Entry 5J84 (X-ray diffraction, 2.40 A resolution); this record covers chains A and D of the 4 polymer chains in the assembly.

== Chain A (and D) ==
Name: Dihydroxy-acid dehydratase
Source organism: Rhizobium leguminosarum bv. trifolii (strain WSM2304)
Notes: EC 4.2.1.9; chain D of this document is another copy of the same molecule, construct and numbering; everything in this record applies to it too
UniProt: B5ZZ34 (B5ZZ34_RHILW); residues 2-579 here = UniProt positions 2-579
Chain sequence (588 residues; row label = number of the first residue in the row; numbers below 1 keep their minus sign (Met-8 is residue -8)):
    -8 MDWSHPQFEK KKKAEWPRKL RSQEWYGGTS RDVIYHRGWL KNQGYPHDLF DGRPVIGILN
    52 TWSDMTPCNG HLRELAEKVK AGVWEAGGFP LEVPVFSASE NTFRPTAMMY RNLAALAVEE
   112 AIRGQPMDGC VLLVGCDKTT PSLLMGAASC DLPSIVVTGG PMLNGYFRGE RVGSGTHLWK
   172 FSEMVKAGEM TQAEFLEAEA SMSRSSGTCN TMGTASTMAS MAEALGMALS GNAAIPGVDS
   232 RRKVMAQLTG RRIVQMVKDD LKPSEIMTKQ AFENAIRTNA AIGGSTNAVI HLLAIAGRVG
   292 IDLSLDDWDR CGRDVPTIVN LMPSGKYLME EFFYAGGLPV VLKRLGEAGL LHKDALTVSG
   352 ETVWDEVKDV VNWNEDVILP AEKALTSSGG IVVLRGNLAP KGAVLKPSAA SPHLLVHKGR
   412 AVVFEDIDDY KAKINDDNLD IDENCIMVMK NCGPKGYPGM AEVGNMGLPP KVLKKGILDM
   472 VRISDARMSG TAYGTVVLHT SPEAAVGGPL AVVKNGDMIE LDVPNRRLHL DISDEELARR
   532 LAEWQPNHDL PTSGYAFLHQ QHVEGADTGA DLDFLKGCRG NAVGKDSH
Unresolved in the structure: -8 to 4
Modified / non-standard residues: Lys129 (lysine nz-carboxylic acid; KCX)
Sequence notes: initiating methionine (-8); expression tag (-7 to 1)
Metal / ion sites: 2Fe-2S cluster Fe: Cys59, Cys127, Cys200; Mg2+: Glu91, Asp128, Lys129, Glu453
Residues lining bound ligands: 2Fe-2S cluster (FES): Cys59, Glu91, Asn92, Cys127, Asp128, Thr199, Cys200, Ala206
Swiss-Prot annotation at these positions:
  - binding site ([2Fe-2S] cluster): Cys59, Cys127, Cys200
  - binding site (Mg(2+)): Glu91, Asp128, Glu453

== Chain A / chain D interface ==
Contacting residue pairs - 39 pairs, chain A then chain D:
  Lys32(A) - Ser231(D)
  Asn33(A) - Ser231(D)  hydrogen bond (backbone-side chain)
  Gln34(A) - Lys69(D)  hydrogen bond (backbone-side chain)
  Gln34(A) - Lys234(D)
  Gly35(A) - Lys69(D)  hydrogen bond (backbone-side chain)
  Gly35(A) - Ser231(D)
  Gly35(A) - Lys234(D)
  Gly35(A) - Val235(D)
  Gly35(A) - Gln238(D)
  Tyr36(A) - Lys69(D)
  Tyr36(A) - Val235(D)
  Pro37(A) - Gln238(D)
  Pro37(A) - Arg242(D)
  Asp39(A) - Arg242(D)  salt bridge
  Leu40(A) - Glu76(D)
  Leu40(A) - Arg242(D)
  Arg44(A) - Glu76(D)  salt bridge
  Lys69(A) - Gln34(D)  hydrogen bond (side chain-backbone)
  Lys69(A) - Gly35(D)  hydrogen bond (side chain-backbone)
  Lys69(A) - Tyr36(D)
  Ala72(A) - Trp75(D)
  Trp75(A) - Ala72(D)
  Trp75(A) - Trp75(D)  hydrophobic
  Trp75(A) - Glu76(D)
  Trp75(A) - Gln238(D)
  Glu76(A) - Leu40(D)
  Glu76(A) - Trp75(D)
  Ser231(A) - Lys32(D)
  Ser231(A) - Asn33(D)  hydrogen bond (side chain-backbone)
  Ser231(A) - Gly35(D)
  Lys234(A) - Gln34(D)
  Lys234(A) - Gly35(D)
  Val235(A) - Gly35(D)
  Val235(A) - Tyr36(D)
  Gln238(A) - Pro37(D)
  Gln238(A) - Trp75(D)
  Leu239(A) - Pro37(D)  hydrophobic
  Arg242(A) - Asp39(D)  salt bridge
  Arg242(A) - Leu40(D)
Other interface residues (no listed pair), chain A (20 interface residues in all): Glu68
Other interface residues (no listed pair), chain D (20 interface residues in all): Arg44, Glu68, Leu239

== In short ==
The chain A/chain D interface involves 20 residues from each chain; the contacts include 6 hydrogen bonds and
3 salt bridges. Among the polar pairs are Asp39(A)-Arg242(D), Arg44(A)-Glu76(D) and Asn33(A)-Ser231(D).
Ligands of chain A: 2Fe-2S cluster.
Both chains are Dihydroxy-acid dehydratase (Rhizobium leguminosarum bv. trifolii (strain WSM2304)). Entry 5J84
(Crystal structure of L-arabinonate dehydratase in holo-form) was determined by X-ray diffraction, deposited
together with 5J83 and 5J85.
